PDB entry 7Y83 | electron microscopy, 2.93 A resolution | chains A and D of the 4 polymer chains in the assembly

Chain A:
Name: RAMP superfamily protein
From: Candidatus Scalindua brodae
UniProtKB: A0A0B0EGF3 (A0A0B0EGF3_9BACT); residues 6-1722 here correspond to UniProt positions 1-1717 (UniProt number = residue number - 5)
Amino-acid sequence (1728 residues; row label = number of the first residue in the row; numbers below 1 keep their minus sign (Met-5 is residue -5)):
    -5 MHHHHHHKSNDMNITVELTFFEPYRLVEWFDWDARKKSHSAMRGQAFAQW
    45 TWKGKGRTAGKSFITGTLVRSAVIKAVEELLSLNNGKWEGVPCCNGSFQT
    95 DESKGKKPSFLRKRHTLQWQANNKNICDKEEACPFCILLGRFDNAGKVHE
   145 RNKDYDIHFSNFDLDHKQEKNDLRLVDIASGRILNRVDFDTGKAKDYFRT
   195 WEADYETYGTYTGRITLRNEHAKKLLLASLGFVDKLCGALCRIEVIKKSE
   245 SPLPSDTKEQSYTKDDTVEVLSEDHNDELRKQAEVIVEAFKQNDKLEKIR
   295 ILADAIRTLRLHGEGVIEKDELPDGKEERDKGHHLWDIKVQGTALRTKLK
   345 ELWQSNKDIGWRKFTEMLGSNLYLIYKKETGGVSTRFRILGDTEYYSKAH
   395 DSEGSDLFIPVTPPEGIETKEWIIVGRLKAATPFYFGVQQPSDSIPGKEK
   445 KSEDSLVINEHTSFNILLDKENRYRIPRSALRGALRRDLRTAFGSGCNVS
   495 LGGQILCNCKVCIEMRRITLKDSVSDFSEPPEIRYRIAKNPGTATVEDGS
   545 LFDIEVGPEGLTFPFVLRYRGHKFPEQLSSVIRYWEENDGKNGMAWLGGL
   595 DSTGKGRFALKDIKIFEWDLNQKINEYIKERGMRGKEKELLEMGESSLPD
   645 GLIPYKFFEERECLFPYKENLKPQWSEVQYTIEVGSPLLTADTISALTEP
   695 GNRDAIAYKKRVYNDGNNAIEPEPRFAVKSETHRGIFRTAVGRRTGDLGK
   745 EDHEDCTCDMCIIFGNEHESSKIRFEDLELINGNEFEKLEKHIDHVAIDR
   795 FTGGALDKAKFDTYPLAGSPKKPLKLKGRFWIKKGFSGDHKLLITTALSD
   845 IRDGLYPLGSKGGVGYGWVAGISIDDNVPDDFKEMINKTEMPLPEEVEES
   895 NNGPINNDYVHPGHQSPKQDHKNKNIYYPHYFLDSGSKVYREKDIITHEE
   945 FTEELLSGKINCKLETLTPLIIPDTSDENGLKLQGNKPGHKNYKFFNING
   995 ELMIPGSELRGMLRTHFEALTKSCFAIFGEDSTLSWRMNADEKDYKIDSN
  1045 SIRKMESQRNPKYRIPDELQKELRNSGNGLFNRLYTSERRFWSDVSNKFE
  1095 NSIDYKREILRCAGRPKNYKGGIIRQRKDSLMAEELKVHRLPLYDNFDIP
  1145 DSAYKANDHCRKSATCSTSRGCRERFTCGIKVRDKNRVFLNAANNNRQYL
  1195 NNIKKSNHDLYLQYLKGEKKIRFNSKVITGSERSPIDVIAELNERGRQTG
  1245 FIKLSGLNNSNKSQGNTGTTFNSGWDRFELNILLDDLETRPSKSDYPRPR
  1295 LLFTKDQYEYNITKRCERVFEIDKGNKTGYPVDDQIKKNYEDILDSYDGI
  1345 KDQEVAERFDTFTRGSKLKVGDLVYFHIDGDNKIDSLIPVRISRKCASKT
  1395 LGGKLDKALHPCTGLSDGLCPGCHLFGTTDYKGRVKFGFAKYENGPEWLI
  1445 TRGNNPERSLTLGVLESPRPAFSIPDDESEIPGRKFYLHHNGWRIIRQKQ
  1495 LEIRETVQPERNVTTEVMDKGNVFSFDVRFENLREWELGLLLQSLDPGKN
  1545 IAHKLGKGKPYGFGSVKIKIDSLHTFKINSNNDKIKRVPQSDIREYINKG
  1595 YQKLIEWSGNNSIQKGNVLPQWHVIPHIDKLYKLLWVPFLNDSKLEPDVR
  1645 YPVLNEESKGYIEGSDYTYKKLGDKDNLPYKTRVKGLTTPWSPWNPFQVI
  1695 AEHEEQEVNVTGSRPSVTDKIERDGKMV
Not modelled in the structure: -5 to 5, 161-165, 241-267, 321-325, 392-398, 443-448, 869-898, 1030-1390, 1572-1578, 1604-1613, 1634-1638, 1690-1722
Differences from the reference sequence: initiating methionine (-5); expression tag (-4 to 5)
Bound ions: Zn2+ site 1: Cys88, Cys121, Cys127, Cys130; Mg2+: Gly134, Asp137, Ala139 (shared with 1 residue of chain B); Zn2+ site 2: Cys491, Cys501, Cys503, Cys506; Zn2+ site 3: His747, Cys750, Cys752, Cys755; Zn2+ site 4: Cys1018, Cys1406, Cys1414, Cys1417
What the authors report for this chain:
  - binding site for non-self RNA: Lys187, Arg382
  - mutagenesis - D298A, D547A, D698A: abolished catalytic activity
  - catalytic residues: Asp298, Lys320, Lys371, Asp547, Asp698 (proposed by the authors, not directly observed)

Chain D:
Name: CHAT domain protein
From: Candidatus Scalindua brodae
UniProtKB: A0A0B0EKL4 (A0A0B0EKL4_9BACT); residue numbers follow UniProt; this construct covers 1-716
Amino-acid sequence (746 residues; numbered 1 to 746; the number before each row is that of its first residue):
     1 MNNTEENIDRIQEPTREDIDRKEAERLLDEAFNPRTKPVDRKKIINSALK
    51 ILIGLYKEKKDDLTSASFISIARAYYLVSITILPKGTTIPEKKKEALRKG
   101 IEFIDRAINKFNGSILDSQRAFRIKSVLSIEFNRIDREKCDNIKLKNLLN
   151 EAVDKGCTDFDTYEWDIQIAIRLCELGVDMEGHFDNLIKSNKANDLQKAK
   201 AYYFIKKDDHKAKEHMDKCTASLKYTPCSHRLWDETVGFIERLKGDSSTL
   251 WRDFAIKTYRSCRVQEKETGTLRLRWYWSRHRVLYDMAFLAVKEQADDEE
   301 PDVNVKQAKIKKLAEISDSLKSRFSLRLSDMEKMPKSDDESNHEFKKFLD
   351 KCVTAYQDGYVINRSEDKEGQGENKSTTSKQPEPRPQAKLLELTQVPEGW
   401 VVVHFYLNKLEGMGNAIVFDKCANSWQYKEFQYKELFEVFLTWQANYNLY
   451 KENAAEHLVTLCKKIGETMPFLFCDNFIPNGKDVLFVPHDFLHRLPLHGS
   501 IENKTNGKLFLENHSCCYLPAWSFASEKEASTSDEYVLLKNFDQGHFETL
   551 QNNQIWGTQSVKDGASSDDLENIRNNPRLLTILCHGEANMSNPFRSMLKL
   601 ANGGITYLEILNSVKGLKGSQVILGACETDLVPPLSDVMDEHYSVATALL
   651 LIGAAGVVGTMWKVRSNKTKSLIEWKLENIEYKLNEWQKETGGAAYKDHP
   701 PTFYRSIAFRSIGFPLGGSGWSHPQFEKGGGSGGGSGGWSHPQFEK
Not modelled in the structure: 1-14, 112-115, 297-302, 330-340, 364-390, 527-531, 543-548, 676-677, 716-746
Differences from the reference sequence: expression tag (717-746)
What the authors report for this chain:
  - binding site for non-self RNA: Tyr360, Val361
  - conformationally variable residues (loop rearrangement): His585, Cys627
  - catalytic residues: His585, Cys627
  - mutagenesis - C627A, C627S: abolished catalytic activity with non-self RNA
  - specificity-determining residues: Lys670 (proposed by the authors, not directly observed)

How chain A and chain D interact:
Pairs across the interface (71; chain A residue first):
  Lys30(A) - Glu138(D)
  Lys31(A) - Glu138(D)
  Lys31(A) - Lys139(D)  hydrogen bond (backbone-side chain)
  Gln93(A) - Glu438(D)
  His109(A) - Ala445(D)
  Asp184(A) - Gln357(D)
  Val377(A) - Lys60(D)  hydrogen bond (backbone-side chain)
  Thr379(A) - Lys57(D)
  Thr379(A) - Lys60(D)  hydrogen bond
  Phe381(A) - Ile53(D)  hydrophobic
  Phe381(A) - Tyr75(D)
  Phe381(A) - Lys99(D)
  Phe381(A) - Phe103(D)  hydrophobic
  Arg382(A) - Lys99(D)  hydrogen bond (backbone-side chain)
  Ile383(A) - Leu49(D)  hydrophobic
  Ile383(A) - Lys50(D)
  Ile383(A) - Ile53(D)  hydrophobic
  Ile383(A) - Tyr75(D)  hydrogen bond (backbone-side chain)
  Ile383(A) - Lys99(D)
  Leu384(A) - Asn46(D)
  Leu384(A) - Val78(D)  hydrophobic
  Leu384(A) - Lys92(D)
  Leu384(A) - Glu95(D)
  Leu384(A) - Ala96(D)  hydrophobic
  Gly385(A) - Glu95(D)
  Asp386(A) - Glu95(D)  hydrogen bond (backbone-side chain)
  Thr387(A) - Glu91(D)
  Thr387(A) - Glu95(D)  hydrogen bond
  Tyr389(A) - Glu91(D)
  Leu401(A) - Phe437(D)  hydrophobic
  Leu401(A) - Glu438(D)
  Leu401(A) - Leu441(D)  hydrophobic
  Phe402(A) - Glu438(D)
  Phe402(A) - Thr442(D)
  Ile403(A) - Leu441(D)  hydrophobic
  Ile403(A) - Thr442(D)
  Ile403(A) - Ala445(D)  hydrophobic
  Pro404(A) - Thr442(D)
  Pro404(A) - Asn446(D)  hydrogen bond (backbone-side chain)
  Pro404(A) - His457(D)
  Val405(A) - Ala445(D)  hydrophobic
  Val405(A) - Asn446(D)
  Val405(A) - Leu449(D)  hydrophobic
  Thr406(A) - Asn446(D)  hydrogen bond (backbone-side chain)
  Thr406(A) - Tyr450(D)
  Thr406(A) - His457(D)  hydrogen bond
  Pro407(A) - Tyr450(D)
  Pro408(A) - Tyr450(D)
  Pro408(A) - Asn453(D)
  Leu450(A) - Tyr56(D)  hydrophobic
  Leu450(A) - Lys57(D)
  Leu450(A) - Lys60(D)
  Arg484(A) - Gln357(D)
  Ser489(A) - Asn589(D)
  Ser489(A) - Ser591(D)
  Gly490(A) - Ser591(D)  hydrogen bond (backbone-side chain)
  Cys491(A) - Ser591(D)
  Asn492(A) - Gln357(D)
  Gln498(A) - Phe437(D)
  Gln498(A) - Leu635(D)
  Ile499(A) - Leu441(D)  hydrophobic
  Ile499(A) - Leu635(D)  hydrophobic
  Asn502(A) - Ala445(D)
  Asn502(A) - Asn448(D)
  Ile507(A) - Leu449(D)  hydrophobic
  His566(A) - Tyr450(D)
  Asp746(A) - Lys43(D)  salt bridge
  Asp749(A) - Tyr360(D)  hydrogen bond
  Asp749(A) - Val361(D)
  Asp749(A) - Ile362(D)
  Asp749(A) - Asn363(D)  hydrogen bond (side chain-backbone)
Also at the interface, not in a pair above, chain A (43 interface residues in all): His33, Ile411, Gly488, Cys503, Lys504, Cys750, Thr751
Also at the interface, not in a pair above, chain D (40 interface residues in all): Glu456, Glu587, Arg595

In short:
Chain A and chain D form an interface of 43 and 40 residues respectively; the contacts include 13 hydrogen
bonds and 1 salt bridge. Polar pairs include Asp746(A)-Lys43(D), Lys31(A)-Lys139(D) and Val377(A)-Lys60(D).
The paper reports catalytic residues Asp298(A), Lys320(A) and His585(D) among others; D298A, D547A and D698A
of chain A abolish catalytic activity; 5 substitutions were tested in all.
Here chain A is RAMP superfamily protein and chain D is CHAT domain protein, both from Candidatus Scalindua
brodae. Entry 7Y83 (CryoEM structure of type III-E CRISPR Craspase gRAMP-crRNA in complex with TPR-CHAT
protease bound to non-self ...) was determined by electron microscopy (same publication as 7Y80, 7Y81, 7Y82,
7Y84 and 7Y85).
